PDB entry 5AGA | X-ray diffraction, 2.90 A resolution | chain A

Chain A:
Molecule: DNA polymerase theta
Organism: Homo sapiens
Notes: EC 2.7.7.7; fragment: helicase domain, residues 67-894
Reference sequence: O75417 (DPOLQ_HUMAN); residue numbers follow UniProt; this construct covers 67-894
Amino-acid sequence (830 residues; each row starts with the number of its first residue):
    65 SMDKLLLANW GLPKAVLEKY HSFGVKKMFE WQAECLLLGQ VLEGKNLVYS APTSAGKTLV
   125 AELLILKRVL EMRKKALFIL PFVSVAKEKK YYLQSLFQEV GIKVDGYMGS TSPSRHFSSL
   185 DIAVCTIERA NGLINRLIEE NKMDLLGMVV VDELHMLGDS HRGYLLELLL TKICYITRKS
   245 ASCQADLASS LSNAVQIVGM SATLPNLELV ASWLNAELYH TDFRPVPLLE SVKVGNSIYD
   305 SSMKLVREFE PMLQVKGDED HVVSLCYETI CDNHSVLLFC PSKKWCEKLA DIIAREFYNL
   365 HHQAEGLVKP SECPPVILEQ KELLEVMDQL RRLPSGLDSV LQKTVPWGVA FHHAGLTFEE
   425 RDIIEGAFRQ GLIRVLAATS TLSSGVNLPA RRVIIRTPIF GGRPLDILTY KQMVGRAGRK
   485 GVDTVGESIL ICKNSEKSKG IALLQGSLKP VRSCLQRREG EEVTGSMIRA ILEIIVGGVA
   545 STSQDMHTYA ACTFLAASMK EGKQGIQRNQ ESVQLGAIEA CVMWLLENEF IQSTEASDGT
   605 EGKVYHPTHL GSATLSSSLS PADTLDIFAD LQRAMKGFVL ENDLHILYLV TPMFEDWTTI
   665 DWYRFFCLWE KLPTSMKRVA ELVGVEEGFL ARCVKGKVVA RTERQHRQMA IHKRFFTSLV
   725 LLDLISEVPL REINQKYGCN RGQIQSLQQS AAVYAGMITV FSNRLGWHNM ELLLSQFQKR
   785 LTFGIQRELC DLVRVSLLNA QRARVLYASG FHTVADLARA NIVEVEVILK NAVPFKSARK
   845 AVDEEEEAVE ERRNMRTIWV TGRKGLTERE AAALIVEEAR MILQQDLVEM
Disordered / not traced: 65-66, 251-255, 369-374, 522-523, 564-579, 600-604, 845-850, 892-894
Disulfide bonds: Cys247-Cys377
Sequence notes: expression tag (65-66)
Ion coordination: K+: Val797, Val799, Ser800, Leu802
Residues lining bound ligands:
  - AMP-PNP (ANP; phosphoaminophosphonic acid-adenylate ester): Val89, Lys91, Met92, Phe93, Gln96, Pro116, Thr117, Ser118, Ala119, Gly120, Lys121, Thr122, Leu123, Glu217, Asn451, Lys484
  - citrate anion (FLC): Ile334, His365, Ile381, Leu387, Pro410, Trp411, Gly412, Leu436, Arg438
UniProt features mapped onto this chain:
  - motif: Asp216 to His219 (DEAH box)
  - binding site (ATP): Gln96, Ala115 to Thr122
  - mutagenesis: Lys121 (K121M: Abolished ATPase activity)
Reported in the primary citation:
  - binding site for AMP-PNP: Val89, Phe93

Summary:
Chain A binds AMP-PNP and citrate anion. The K+ site is built by Val797, Val799, Ser800 and Leu802. From
UniProt: 9 ATP-binding residues and one mutagenesis site. The paper reports a binding site for AMP-PNP at
Val89 and Phe93.
Chain A is DNA polymerase theta (Homo sapiens); the structure, Crystal structure of the Helicase domain of
human DNA polymerase theta in complex with AMPPNP, was determined by X-ray diffraction together with 5A9F and
5A9J from the same study.
